PDB entry 6D6V | electron microscopy, 4.80 A resolution (low resolution: residue-level contacts below are approximate; hydrogen-bond / salt-bridge calls are withheld) | chains F and E of the 8 polymer chains in the assembly

== Chain F ==
Name: Telomerase holoenzyme TEB heterotrimer Teb3 subunit
Organism: Tetrahymena thermophila
UniProtKB: A0A0U8UFF4 (A0A0U8UFF4_TETTH); numbering as in UniProt (aligned over 1-121)
Amino-acid sequence (121 residues; row label = number of the first residue in the row):
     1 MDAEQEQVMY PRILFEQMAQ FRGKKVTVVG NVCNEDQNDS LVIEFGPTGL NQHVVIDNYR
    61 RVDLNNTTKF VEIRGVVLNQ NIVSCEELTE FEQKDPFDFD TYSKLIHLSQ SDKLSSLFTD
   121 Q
Not modelled in the structure: 1-5, 119-121

== Chain E ==
Name: Telomerase holoenzyme Teb2 subunit
Organism: Tetrahymena thermophila
UniProtKB: A0A0U8TRG9 (A0A0U8TRG9_TETTH); residue numbers follow UniProt; this construct covers 1-269
Amino-acid sequence (269 residues; numbered 1 to 269; the number before each row is that of its first residue):
     1 MSNRVQGGFD NNSGNNQSAQ KQQAEKIPQI TVPLNCFMIN QIVKAAKENP QAHSGNHYEW
    61 YGAFENAIIT AKFEFLQSIN DSPKIMGKLS DSTGCIEVVI QKSKMSDELP EFVQAYEIEL
   121 QNNGNRHKYV RAMLKMRKNA QIQLLYFSIV NDANEISRHG LDLCLRYLQR KHGIEDFMHM
   181 TNDKAHNNHN ASAQKVHYQI DRNQQPKEQV LELMRQILKH NPNDQIPKSK IIEFFQSQLN
   241 QVQINQILQQ LVSANEIFSV GSDNYLLNV
Not modelled in the structure: 1-28, 178-269
Swiss-Prot annotation at these positions:
  - DNA-binding region: Ile69 to Ile149 (OB)

== How chain F and chain E interact ==
Residue-residue contacts - 36 pairs, chain F then chain E:
  Gln7(F) - Gly94(E)
  Gln7(F) - Cys95(E)
  Met9(F) - Ser92(E)
  Met9(F) - Thr93(E)
  Tyr10(F) - Ser92(E)
  Asn66(F) - Asn123(E)
  Glu72(F) - Tyr129(E)
  Arg74(F) - Lys72(E)
  Arg74(F) - Asp91(E)
  Arg74(F) - Ser92(E)
  Glu87(F) - Lys72(E)
  Leu88(F) - Asn125(E)
  Thr89(F) - Tyr129(E)
  Glu90(F) - Lys128(E)
  Phe91(F) - Tyr129(E)
  Phe91(F) - Val150(E)
  Phe91(F) - Asn151(E)
  Phe91(F) - Asp152(E)
  Phe91(F) - Ala153(E)
  Phe91(F) - Ile156(E)
  Glu92(F) - Asn151(E)
  Gln93(F) - Asp152(E)
  Asp95(F) - Asp152(E)
  Asp95(F) - Asn154(E)
  Pro96(F) - Asn154(E)
  Phe97(F) - Asp152(E)
  Phe97(F) - Ala153(E)
  Phe97(F) - Asn154(E)
  Asp98(F) - Asn154(E)
  Leu105(F) - Ser157(E)
  Leu105(F) - Leu161(E)
  Leu117(F) - Phe37(E)
  Leu117(F) - Met38(E)
  Leu117(F) - Gln41(E)
  Phe118(F) - Phe37(E)
  Phe118(F) - Thr93(E)
Also at the interface, not in a pair above, chain F (25 interface residues in all): Pro11, Thr27, Arg61, Phe70, Lys113
Also at the interface, not in a pair above, chain E (24 interface residues in all): Asn35, His127, Leu168

== In short ==
Chain F and chain E form an interface of 25 and 24 residues respectively. UniProt lists a DNA-binding region
on chain E.
Here chain F is Telomerase holoenzyme TEB heterotrimer Teb3 subunit and chain E is Telomerase holoenzyme Teb2
subunit, both from Tetrahymena thermophila. Entry 6D6V (CryoEM structure of Tetrahymena telomerase with
telomeric DNA at 4.8 Angstrom resolution) was determined by electron microscopy.
